Entry 4QQW (X-ray diffraction, 2.66 A resolution); this record covers chains A and B.

# Chain A
Name: CRISPR-associated helicase, Cas3 family
Source organism: Thermobifida fusca
UniProt: Q47PJ0 (Q47PJ0_THEFY); residues 1-944 here = UniProt positions 1-944
Chain sequence (964 residues; each row starts with the number of its first residue; numbers below 1 keep their minus sign (Met-19 is residue -19)):
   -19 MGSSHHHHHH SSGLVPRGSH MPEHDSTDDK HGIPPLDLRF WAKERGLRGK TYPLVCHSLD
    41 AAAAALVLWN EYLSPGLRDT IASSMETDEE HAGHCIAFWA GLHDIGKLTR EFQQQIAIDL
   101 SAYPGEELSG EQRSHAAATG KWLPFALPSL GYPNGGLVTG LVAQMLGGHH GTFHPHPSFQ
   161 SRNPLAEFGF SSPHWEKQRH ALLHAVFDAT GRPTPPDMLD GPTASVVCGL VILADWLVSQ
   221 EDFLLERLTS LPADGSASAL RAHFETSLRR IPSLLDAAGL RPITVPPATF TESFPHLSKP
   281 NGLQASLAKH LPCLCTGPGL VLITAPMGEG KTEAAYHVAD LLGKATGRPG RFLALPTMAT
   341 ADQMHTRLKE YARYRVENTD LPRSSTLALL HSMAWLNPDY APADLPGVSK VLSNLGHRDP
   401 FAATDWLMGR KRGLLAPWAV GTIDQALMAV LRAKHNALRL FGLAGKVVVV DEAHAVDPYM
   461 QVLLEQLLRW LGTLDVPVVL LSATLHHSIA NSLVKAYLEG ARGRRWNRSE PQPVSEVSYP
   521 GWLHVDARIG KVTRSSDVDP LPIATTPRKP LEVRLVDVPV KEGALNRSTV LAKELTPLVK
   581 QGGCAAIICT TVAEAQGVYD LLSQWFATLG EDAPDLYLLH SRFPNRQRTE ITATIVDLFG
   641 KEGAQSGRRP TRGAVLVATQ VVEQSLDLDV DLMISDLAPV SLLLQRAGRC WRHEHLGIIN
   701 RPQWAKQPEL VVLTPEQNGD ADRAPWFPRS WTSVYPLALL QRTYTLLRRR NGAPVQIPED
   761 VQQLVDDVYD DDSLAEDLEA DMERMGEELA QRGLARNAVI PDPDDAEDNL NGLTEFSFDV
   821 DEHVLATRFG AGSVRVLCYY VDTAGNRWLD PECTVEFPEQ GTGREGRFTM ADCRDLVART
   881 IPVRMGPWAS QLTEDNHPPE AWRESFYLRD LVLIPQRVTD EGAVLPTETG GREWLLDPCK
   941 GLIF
Not modelled in the structure: -19 to 13, 384-390, 610-612, 652-653, 719-722, 819-822
Construct notes: initiating methionine (-19); expression tag (-18 to 0)
Metal / ion sites: Fe ion site 1: His37, His83, Asp84, Asp215 (shared with DA12(B) of chain B); Fe ion site 2: Asp84, His115, His149, His150 (shared with DA12(B) of chain B)
From the paper describing this entry:
  - binding site for the 12-nt DNA strand (chain B): Lys23, Trp216, Thr337, Met338, Ser372, Lys411, Thr422, Gln425, Met428, Ser621, Arg622, Arg628, Thr659, Gln660, Gln664, Arg729, Val734
  - Fe ion coordination: His37, His83, His115, His149, His150, Asp215
  - catalytic residues: Lys87, Ser219 (proposed by the authors, not directly observed)
  - mutagenesis - D451A: increased binding to Cascade
  - mutagenesis - H83A: decreased binding to Cascade
  - catalytic residues: Thr312, Asp451, Glu452 (by similarity / conservation)

# Chain B
Molecule: 12-nt DNA strand
Sequence (12 nucleotides; numbered 1 to 13; 1 number in that range is skipped by the numbering (no residue carries it; nothing is unmodelled there); the number before each row is that of its first residue):
     1 AAAAAAA
     9 AAAAA
Not modelled in the structure: 13
Metal / ion sites: Fe ion site 1: DA12 (shared with His37(A), His83(A), Asp84(A), Asp215(A) of chain A)

# How chain A and chain B interact
Contacting residue pairs - 62 pairs, chain A then chain B:
  Ala22(A) - DA12(B)  phosphate contact
  Lys23(A) - DA11(B)  phosphate contact
  Lys23(A) - DA12(B)  salt bridge to the phosphate
  His37(A) - DA12(B)  salt bridge to the phosphate
  Asp84(A) - DA12(B)  phosphate contact
  Lys87(A) - DA12(B)  salt bridge to the phosphate
  His115(A) - DA12(B)  salt bridge to the phosphate
  His150(A) - DA11(B)  salt bridge to the phosphate
  His150(A) - DA12(B)  salt bridge to the phosphate
  Asp215(A) - DA11(B)  sugar contact
  Asp215(A) - DA12(B)  phosphate contact
  Trp216(A) - DA11(B)  hydrogen bond to the phosphate
  Ser219(A) - DA11(B)  base contact
  Ser219(A) - DA12(B)  phosphate contact
  Gln220(A) - DA11(B)  base contact
  Glu221(A) - DA11(B)  base contact
  Pro336(A) - DA5(B)  sugar contact
  Thr337(A) - DA4(B)  phosphate contact
  Thr337(A) - DA5(B)  phosphate contact
  Met338(A) - DA5(B)  hydrogen bond to the phosphate
  Met338(A) - DA6(B)  phosphate contact
  His371(A) - DA6(B)  phosphate contact
  Ser372(A) - DA6(B)  hydrogen bond to the phosphate
  Arg410(A) - DA9(B)  base contact
  Arg410(A) - DA10(B)  base contact
  Lys411(A) - DA10(B)  salt bridge to the phosphate
  Arg412(A) - DA10(B)  base contact
  Arg412(A) - DA11(B)  hydrogen bond to the base
  Thr422(A) - DA5(B)  phosphate contact
  Thr422(A) - DA6(B)  hydrogen bond to the phosphate
  Asp424(A) - DA5(B)  sugar contact
  Asp424(A) - DA6(B)  sugar contact
  Gln425(A) - DA6(B)  hydrogen bond to the phosphate
  Thr590(A) - DA2(B)  sugar contact
  Thr591(A) - DA1(B)  phosphate contact
  Thr591(A) - DA2(B)  phosphate contact
  Val592(A) - DA2(B)  hydrogen bond to the phosphate
  Val592(A) - DA3(B)  phosphate contact
  His620(A) - DA3(B)  phosphate contact
  Ser621(A) - DA3(B)  hydrogen bond to the phosphate
  Arg622(A) - DA2(B)  salt bridge to the phosphate
  Arg628(A) - DA4(B)  salt bridge to the phosphate
  Thr659(A) - DA2(B)  phosphate contact
  Thr659(A) - DA3(B)  hydrogen bond to the phosphate
  Gln660(A) - DA2(B)  hydrogen bond to the sugar
  Gln660(A) - DA3(B)  sugar contact
  Val661(A) - DA3(B)  sugar contact
  Gln664(A) - DA3(B)  phosphate contact
  Gln664(A) - DA4(B)  phosphate contact
  Arg729(A) - DA1(B)  base contact
  Ser730(A) - DA1(B)  base contact
  Ser733(A) - DA1(B)  hydrogen bond to the base
  Val734(A) - DA2(B)  hydrogen bond to the base
  Arg828(A) - DA4(B)  base contact
  Arg828(A) - DA5(B)  hydrogen bond to the sugar
  Phe829(A) - DA4(B)  base contact
  Gly832(A) - DA5(B)  base contact
  Ser833(A) - DA5(B)  base contact
  Ser833(A) - DA6(B)  hydrogen bond to the base
  Arg884(A) - DA2(B)  salt bridge to the phosphate
  Phe906(A) - DA9(B)  phosphate contact
  Arg909(A) - DA9(B)  salt bridge to the phosphate
Also at the interface, not in a pair above, chain A (52 interface residues in all): His83, His149, Ala339, Met428, His435, Tyr735, Thr827
Also at the interface, not in a pair above, chain B (11 interface residues in all): DA7

# In short
52 residues of chain A face 11 of chain B across their interface, with 14 hydrogen bonds and 11 salt bridges.
Polar pairs include Arg412(A)-DA11(B), Ser733(A)-DA1(B) and Val734(A)-DA2(B). From the paper: catalytic
residues Lys87(A), Ser219(A) and Thr312(A) among others; D451A of chain A increases binding to Cascade.
Here chain A is CRISPR-associated helicase, Cas3 family (Thermobifida fusca) and chain B is a 12-nt DNA
strand. Entry 4QQW (Crystal structure of T. fusca Cas3) was determined by X-ray diffraction (same publication
as 4QQY, 4QQZ and 4QQX).
